6CRP - chains A and C of the 4 polymer chains in the assembly; structure by electron microscopy, 3.24 A resolution.

== Chain A ==
Name: viral protein 1
Source organism: Enterovirus D68
UniProt: A0A097BW12 (A0A097BW12_9ENTO); residues 1-297 here correspond to UniProt positions 565-861 (UniProt number = residue number + 564)
Amino-acid sequence (297 residues; each row starts with the number of its first residue):
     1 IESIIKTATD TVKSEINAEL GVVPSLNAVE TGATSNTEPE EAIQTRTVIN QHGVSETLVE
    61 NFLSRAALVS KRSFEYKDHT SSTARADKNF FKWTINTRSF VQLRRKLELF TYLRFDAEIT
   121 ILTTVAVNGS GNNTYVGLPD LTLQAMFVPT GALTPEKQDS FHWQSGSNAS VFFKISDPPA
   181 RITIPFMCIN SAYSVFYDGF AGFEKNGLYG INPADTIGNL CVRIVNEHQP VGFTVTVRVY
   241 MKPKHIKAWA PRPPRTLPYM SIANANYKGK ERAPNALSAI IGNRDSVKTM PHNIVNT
Disordered / not traced: 1-50, 129-132, 297

== Chain C ==
Name: viral protein 2
Source organism: enterovirus D68
UniProt: A0A1I9KXX3 (A0A1I9KXX3_9ENTO); residues 1-248 here correspond to UniProt positions 70-317 (UniProt number = residue number + 69)
Amino-acid sequence (248 residues; row label = number of the first residue in the row):
     1 SPSAEACGYS DRVLQLKLGN SAIVTQEAAN YCCAYGEWPN YLPDHEAVAI DKPTQPETAT
    61 DRFYTLKSVK WETGSTGWWW KLPDALNNIG MFGQNVQHHY LYRSGFLIHV QCNATKFHQG
   121 ALLVVAIPEH QRGAHNTNTS PGFDDIMKGE EGGTFNHPYV LDDGTSLACA TIFPHQWINL
   181 RTNNSATIVL PWMNAAPMDF PLRHNQWTLA IIPVVPLGTR TTSSMVPITV SIAPMCCEFN
   241 GLRHAITQ
Disordered / not traced: 1-14, 27-28, 247-248

== How chain A and chain C interact ==
Contacting residue pairs (96; chain A residue first):
  Thr-111(A) with Pro-128(C); Glu-129(C)
  Tyr-112(A) with Glu-129(C), hydrogen bond; Met-193(C), hydrogen bond (side chain-backbone); Asn-194(C), hydrogen bond; Ala-195(C)
  Asn-190(A) with Ala-195(C); Ala-196(C)
  Ser-191(A) with Ala-195(C), hydrogen bond (backbone-backbone)
  Ala-192(A) with Ala-195(C)
  Phe-196(A) with Glu-129(C); Gln-131(C)
  Tyr-197(A) with Glu-129(C); Gln-131(C); His-204(C)
  Asp-198(A) with Lys-81(C), salt bridge; Glu-129(C), hydrogen bond (backbone-side chain); His-130(C), hydrogen bond (side chain-backbone); Ile-146(C); His-204(C), hydrogen bond (backbone-side chain); Asn-205(C), hydrogen bond (backbone-backbone); Thr-208(C), hydrogen bond
  Gly-199(A) with Arg-203(C); His-204(C)
  Phe-200(A) with Gly-142(C); Phe-143(C), hydrophobic; Arg-203(C), hydrogen bond (backbone-backbone)
  Gly-202(A) with Arg-203(C)
  Phe-203(A) with Tyr-100(C), hydrophobic; Phe-200(C), hydrophobic; Arg-203(C), hydrogen bond (backbone-side chain)
  Glu-204(A) with Arg-203(C), hydrogen bond (backbone-side chain)
  Lys-205(A) with Phe-143(C); Arg-203(C)
  Tyr-209(A) with His-130(C), hydrogen bond (side chain-backbone); Gln-131(C); Arg-132(C), hydrogen bond (side chain-backbone); Pro-141(C); Ile-146(C)
  Gly-210(A) with Gln-131(C)
  Ala-250(A) with Tyr-35(C); Met-193(C), hydrophobic
  Pro-251(A) with Tyr-35(C); Ile-172(C); Phe-173(C)
  Arg-252(A) with Pro-128(C), hydrogen bond (side chain-backbone); Glu-129(C), hydrogen bond (side chain-backbone); Asp-163(C), salt bridge; Ile-172(C); Phe-173(C)
  Pro-253(A) with Thr-165(C); Ser-166(C); Cys-169(C); Ala-170(C), hydrophobic; Ile-172(C); Phe-173(C)
  Pro-254(A) with Thr-165(C); Cys-169(C)
  Arg-255(A) with Asp-163(C), hydrogen bond (side chain-backbone); Gly-164(C); Thr-165(C)
  Thr-256(A) with Gly-164(C), hydrogen bond (backbone-backbone); Thr-165(C), hydrogen bond (side chain-backbone); Ser-166(C)
  Leu-257(A) with Val-160(C), hydrophobic; Gly-164(C), hydrogen bond (backbone-backbone)
  Met-260(A) with Thr-137(C); Asn-138(C)
  Asn-264(A) with Gln-131(C); Asn-138(C), hydrogen bond (side chain-backbone); Thr-139(C); Ser-140(C), hydrogen bond
  Ala-265(A) with Gly-133(C); Asp-163(C)
  Asn-266(A) with Gly-133(C); Ala-134(C), hydrogen bond (side chain-backbone); Thr-137(C), hydrogen bond (side chain-backbone); Asn-138(C), hydrogen bond (side chain-backbone); Thr-139(C), hydrogen bond (side chain-backbone)
  Tyr-267(A) with Gly-133(C); Ala-134(C), hydrogen bond (backbone-backbone); His-135(C), hydrogen bond (backbone-side chain); Asn-136(C), hydrogen bond (backbone-backbone); His-157(C), hydrogen bond; Val-160(C), hydrophobic; Asp-162(C), hydrogen bond; Asp-163(C); Gly-164(C)
  Lys-268(A) with His-135(C); Asn-136(C), hydrogen bond
  Leu-277(A) with His-135(C); His-157(C); Tyr-159(C); Val-160(C), hydrophobic
  Ile-280(A) with Tyr-159(C), hydrogen bond (backbone-side chain); Val-160(C), hydrophobic
Also at the interface, not in a pair above, chain A (39 interface residues in all): Ser-194, Val-195, Ser-261, Ala-263, Ser-278, Ala-279, Ile-281
Also at the interface, not in a pair above, chain C (46 interface residues in all): Ile-127, Met-147, Asn-156, Leu-161, Trp-207

== Summary ==
The interface between chain A and chain C involves 39 residues on one side and 46 on the other, with 33
hydrogen bonds and 2 salt bridges. Among the polar pairs are Asp-198(A)/Lys-81(C), Arg-252(A)/Asp-163(C) and
Tyr-112(A)/Glu-129(C).
Chain A is viral protein 1 (Enterovirus D68) and chain C is viral protein 2 (enterovirus D68); the structure,
CryoEM structure of human enterovirus D68 abortive product 1 (pH 7.2 and 4 degrees Celsius), was determined by
electron microscopy, deposited together with 6CRR, 6CRS, 6CRU, 6CS3, 6CS4, 6CS5 and 5 further entries.
